PDB entry 4PI0 | X-ray diffraction, 3.15 A resolution | chains K and B of the 12 polymer chains in the assembly

# Chain K
Protein: Particulate methane monooxygenase subunit C
Source organism: Methylocystis sp. ATCC 49242
Notes: EC 1.14.18.3
Chain sequence (256 residues; each row starts with the number of its first residue):
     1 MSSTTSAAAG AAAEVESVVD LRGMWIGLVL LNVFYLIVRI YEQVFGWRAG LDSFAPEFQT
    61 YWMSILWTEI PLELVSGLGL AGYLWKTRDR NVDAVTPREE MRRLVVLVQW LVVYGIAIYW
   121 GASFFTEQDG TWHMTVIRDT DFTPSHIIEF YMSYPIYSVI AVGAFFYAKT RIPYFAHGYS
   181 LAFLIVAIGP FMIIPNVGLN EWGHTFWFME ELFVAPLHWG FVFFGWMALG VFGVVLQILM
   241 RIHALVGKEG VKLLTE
Not modelled in the structure: 1-15, 200-223
Metal / ion sites: Cu ion: D129, H133, H146

# Chain B
Protein: Particulate methane monooxygenase subunit A
Source organism: Methylocystis sp. ATCC 49242
Notes: EC 1.14.18.3
Chain sequence (252 residues; numbered 1 to 252; the number before each row is that of its first residue):
     1 MSQSKSGGAV GPFNSVAEAA GCVQTVDWML LVLLFFAVLG GYHVHFMLTA GDWDFWVDWK
    61 DRRMWPTVVP ILGVTFCAAS QAFWWVNFRL PFGAVFAALG LLIGEWINRY VNFWGWTYFP
   121 ISLVFPSALI VPAIWLDVIL LLSGSYVITA VVGSLGWGLL FYPNNWPAIA AFHQATEQHG
   181 QLMTLADLIG FHFVRTSMPE YIRMVERGTL RTFGKDVVPV AAFFSGFVSM MVYFLWWFMG
   241 RWYSTTKVID TI
Not modelled in the structure: 1-8

# Chain K / chain B interface
Contacting residue pairs (11; chain K residue first):
  I137(K) - F213(B)
  R138(K) - F213(B)
  D139(K) - F213(B)
  F191(K) - M230(B)
  M192(K) - M230(B)  hydrophobic
  M192(K) - M231(B)  hydrophobic
  M192(K) - F234(B)  hydrophobic
  I194(K) - F227(B)  hydrophobic
  P195(K) - F227(B)
  P195(K) - M231(B)  hydrophobic
  N196(K) - M231(B)
Interface residues without a listed pair, chain K (10 interface residues in all): T140, I188
Interface residues without a listed pair, chain B (7 interface residues in all): V147, V151

# In short
10 residues of chain K and 7 residues of chain B are in contact. D129(K), H133(K) and H146(K) coordinate a Cu
ion ion.
Chain K is Particulate methane monooxygenase subunit C and chain B is Particulate methane monooxygenase
subunit A, both from Methylocystis sp. ATCC 49242; the structure, Crystal structure of particulate methane
monooxygenase from Methylocystis sp. ATCC 49242 (Rockwell) soaked in copper, was determined by X-ray
diffraction together with 4PHZ and 4PI2 from the same study.
